Entry 5Z0H (X-ray diffraction, 1.18 A resolution); this record covers chains A and B.

[Chain A]
Name: Tyrosinase
Source organism: Streptomyces castaneoglobisporus
Notes: EC 1.14.18.1
Reference sequence: Q83WS2 (Q83WS2_9ACTN); numbering as in UniProt (aligned over 1-273)
Amino-acid sequence (281 residues; each row starts with the number of its first residue):
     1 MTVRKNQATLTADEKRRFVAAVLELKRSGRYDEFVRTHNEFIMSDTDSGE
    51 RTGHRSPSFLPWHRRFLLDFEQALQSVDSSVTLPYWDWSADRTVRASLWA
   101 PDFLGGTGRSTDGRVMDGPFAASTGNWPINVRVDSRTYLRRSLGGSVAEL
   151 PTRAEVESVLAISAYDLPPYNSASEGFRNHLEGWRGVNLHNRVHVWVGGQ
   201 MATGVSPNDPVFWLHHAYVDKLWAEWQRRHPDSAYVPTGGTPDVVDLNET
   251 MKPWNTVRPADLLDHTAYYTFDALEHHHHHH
Not modelled in the structure: 1, 275-281
Differences from the reference sequence: conflict Ser-123 (Phe in Q83WS2); expression tag (274-281)
Ion coordination: Cu ion site 1: His-38, His-54, His-63 (together with peroxide ion) (shared with Tyr-98(B) of chain B); Cu ion site 2: His-190, His-194, His-216 (together with peroxide ion)
Small-molecule neighbours: peroxide ion: His-38, His-54, His-63, His-190, His-194, Ser-206, Phe-212, His-215, His-216

[Chain B]
Name: MelC
Source organism: Streptomyces castaneoglobisporus
Reference sequence: Q83WS1 (Q83WS1_9ACTN); residues 1-126 here = UniProt positions 1-126
Amino-acid sequence (134 residues; row label = number of the first residue in the row):
     1 MPEITRRRALTAAAAVAATASAAVTLAAPAASAAGHHEPAAPESFDEVYK
    51 GRRIQGRPAGGGAHHHEHGGGYEVFVDGVQLHVMRNADGSWISVVSHYDP
   101 VPTPRAAARAAVDELQGAPLLPFPANLEHHHHHH
Not modelled in the structure: 1-39, 60-70, 124-134
Differences from the reference sequence: expression tag (127-134)
Modified / non-standard residues: Tyr-98 (3,4-dihydroxyphenylalanine; DAH)
Ion coordination: Cu ion site 1: His-82, Met-84, His-97; Cu ion site 2: Tyr-98 (together with peroxide ion) (shared with His-38(A), His-54(A), His-63(A) of chain A)

[How chain A and chain B interact]
Residue-residue contacts (54; chain A residue first):
  His-38(A) / Tyr-98(B)
  Asn-39(A) / Val-94(B)
  Ile-42(A) / Met-84(B)
  Ile-42(A) / His-97(B)  hydrogen bond (backbone-side chain)
  Ile-42(A) / Tyr-98(B)
  Met-43(A) / His-82(B)
  Met-43(A) / Met-84(B)
  Asp-45(A) / Met-84(B)
  Asp-47(A) / Asn-86(B)
  Asp-47(A) / Ala-87(B)  hydrogen bond (side chain-backbone)
  His-54(A) / Tyr-98(B)
  Arg-55(A) / Met-84(B)
  Arg-55(A) / Asn-86(B)  hydrogen bond
  Arg-55(A) / Ile-92(B)
  Thr-111(A) / Gln-116(B)
  Asp-112(A) / Gln-116(B)
  Arg-132(A) / Leu-121(B)
  Val-133(A) / Val-94(B)  hydrophobic
  Val-133(A) / Val-95(B)  hydrophobic
  Val-133(A) / Leu-120(B)  hydrophobic
  Val-133(A) / Leu-121(B)  hydrogen bond (backbone-backbone)
  Asp-134(A) / Glu-114(B)
  Asp-134(A) / Leu-115(B)
  Asp-134(A) / Ala-118(B)
  Ser-135(A) / Ala-118(B)
  Ser-135(A) / Pro-119(B)  hydrogen bond (side chain-backbone)
  Ser-135(A) / Leu-121(B)
  Arg-136(A) / Glu-114(B)  hydrogen bond (side chain-backbone)
  Arg-136(A) / Leu-115(B)  hydrogen bond (side chain-backbone)
  Arg-136(A) / Gln-116(B)  hydrogen bond
  Arg-136(A) / Ala-118(B)
  Arg-140(A) / Glu-114(B)  salt bridge
  Ser-172(A) / Asn-86(B)
  Ser-172(A) / Ala-87(B)
  Ala-173(A) / Ala-87(B)  hydrophobic
  Trp-184(A) / Ile-92(B)  hydrophobic
  Trp-184(A) / His-97(B)
  Trp-184(A) / Pro-100(B)  hydrophobic
  Arg-185(A) / Asp-88(B)  salt bridge
  His-190(A) / Tyr-98(B)
  Asn-191(A) / Tyr-98(B)
  His-194(A) / Tyr-98(B)
  Val-195(A) / Tyr-98(B)
  Val-195(A) / Asp-99(B)
  Met-201(A) / Tyr-98(B)
  Ala-202(A) / Val-95(B)
  Ala-202(A) / Ser-96(B)
  Ala-202(A) / His-97(B)  hydrogen bond (backbone-backbone)
  Ala-202(A) / Tyr-98(B)
  Thr-203(A) / Val-94(B)
  Thr-203(A) / Val-95(B)
  Thr-203(A) / Tyr-98(B)
  Gly-204(A) / Val-94(B)  hydrogen bond (backbone-backbone)
  Ser-206(A) / Tyr-98(B)
Interface residues without a listed pair, chain A (34 interface residues in all): Thr-46, Ser-110, Gly-113, Asn-171, Gly-199
Interface residues without a listed pair, chain B (22 interface residues in all): Arg-85, Phe-123

[Overview]
Chain A and chain B form an interface of 34 and 22 residues respectively, with 10 hydrogen bonds and 2 salt
bridges. Polar pairs include Arg-140(A)/Glu-114(B), Arg-185(A)/Asp-88(B) and Ile-42(A)/His-97(B). Chain A
binds peroxide ion.
Here chain A is Tyrosinase and chain B is MelC, both from Streptomyces castaneoglobisporus. Entry 5Z0H
(Crystal structure of copper-bound tyrosinase from Streptomyces castaneoglobisporus in complex with the caddie
protein obtained by ...) was determined by X-ray diffraction.
